PDB entry 8XV6 | X-ray diffraction, 1.60 A resolution | chains A and B

== Chain A ==
Protein: E3 ubiquitin-protein ligase UHRF1
Source organism: Homo sapiens
Notes: EC 2.3.2.27; fragment: PHD domain
UniProtKB: Q96T88 (UHRF1_HUMAN); numbering as in UniProt (aligned over 298-367)
Sequence (75 residues; row label = number of the first residue in the row):
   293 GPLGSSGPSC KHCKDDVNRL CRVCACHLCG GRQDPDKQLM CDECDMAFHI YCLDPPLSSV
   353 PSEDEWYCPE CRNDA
Disordered / not traced: 293-298, 367
Differences from the reference sequence: expression tag (293-297)
Curated features (UniProtKB/Swiss-Prot):
  - zinc finger: Asn310 to Asp366 (PHD-type)
  - region (Histone H3R2me0 binding): Cys333 to Asp337, Pro353 to Glu355
  - site: Cys316 (Histone H3K4me0 binding), Pro327 (Histone H3R2me0 binding), Gln330 (Histone H3R2me0 binding)
  - modified residue: Ser298 (Phosphoserine)
  - mutagenesis: Ser298 (S298A: Diminishes phosphorylation by PKA), Gln330 (Q330A/K: Does not affect ability to bind histone H3 peptide), Asp334 to Glu335 (Abolishes binding to histone H3), Asp334 (D334A: Impaired binding to histone H3), Asp337 (D337A: Impaired binding to histone H3)
Ion coordination: Zn2+ site 1: Cys302, Cys305, Cys313, Cys316; Zn2+ site 2: His304, His319, Glu362 (together with thiocyanate ion); Zn2+ site 3: Asp307, Cys316 (together with thiocyanate ion); Zn2+ site 4: Cys318, Cys321, His341, Cys344; Zn2+ site 5: Cys333, Cys336, Cys360, Cys363

== Chain B ==
Protein: Developmental pluripotency-associated protein 3
UniProtKB: Q8QZY3 (DPPA3_MOUSE); residue numbers follow UniProt; this construct covers 85-119
Sequence (35 residues; each row starts with the number of its first residue):
    85 KRRVRTLLSV LKDPIAKMRR LVRIEQRQKR LEGNE
Disordered / not traced: 85-86, 114-119
Reported in the primary citation:
  - mutagenesis - V88A, R89A/T90A: decreased binding to E3 ubiquitin-protein ligase UHRF1 (chain A)

== How chain A and chain B interact ==
Residue-residue contacts (38):
  Pro300(A) - Leu105(B)  hydrophobic
  Pro300(A) - Glu109(B)
  Cys302(A) - Gln112(B)  hydrogen bond
  Lys303(A) - Gln112(B)  hydrogen bond (backbone-side chain)
  Asp307(A) - Leu105(B)
  Val315(A) - Arg104(B)  hydrogen bond (backbone-side chain)
  Val315(A) - Ile108(B)  hydrophobic
  Val315(A) - Arg111(B)
  Cys316(A) - Leu91(B)
  Cys316(A) - Arg104(B)  hydrogen bond (backbone-side chain)
  Pro327(A) - Thr90(B)
  Pro327(A) - Leu91(B)  hydrogen bond (backbone-backbone)
  Pro327(A) - Leu92(B)  hydrogen bond (backbone-backbone)
  Asp328(A) - Thr90(B)
  Asp328(A) - Leu92(B)
  Gln330(A) - Arg89(B)
  Gln330(A) - Thr90(B)
  Gln330(A) - Leu91(B)  hydrogen bond (backbone-backbone)
  Leu331(A) - Val88(B)  hydrophobic
  Leu331(A) - Arg89(B)
  Met332(A) - Arg89(B)  hydrogen bond (backbone-backbone)
  Met332(A) - Thr90(B)
  Met332(A) - Leu91(B)
  Met332(A) - Arg104(B)
  Cys333(A) - Arg89(B)  hydrogen bond (backbone-side chain)
  Asp334(A) - Arg89(B)  salt bridge
  Glu335(A) - Arg107(B)  hydrogen bond (backbone-side chain)
  Asp337(A) - Arg89(B)  salt bridge
  Asp337(A) - Arg104(B)  salt bridge
  Asp337(A) - Arg107(B)
  Pro353(A) - Arg87(B)  hydrogen bond (backbone-backbone)
  Pro353(A) - Val88(B)  hydrogen bond (backbone-backbone)
  Ser354(A) - Arg87(B)  hydrogen bond (backbone-side chain)
  Glu355(A) - Arg87(B)
  Glu355(A) - Val88(B)  hydrogen bond (backbone-backbone)
  Asp356(A) - Arg87(B)  salt bridge
  Glu357(A) - Val88(B)
  Trp358(A) - Val88(B)  hydrophobic
Other interface residues (no listed pair), chain A (28 interface residues in all): Ser301, His304, Ala317, Cys336, Met338, Ala339, Val352
Other interface residues (no listed pair), chain B (17 interface residues in all): Val94, Leu95, Met102, Val106
The authors on this interface:
  - hot spots on chain B (mutagenesis) - V88A: decreased binding to E3 ubiquitin-protein ligase UHRF1 (chain A)

== Overview ==
Chain A and chain B form an interface of 28 and 17 residues respectively, with 14 hydrogen bonds and 4 salt
bridges. Among the polar pairs are Asp334(A)-Arg89(B), Asp337(A)-Arg89(B) and Asp337(A)-Arg104(B). The paper
reports that V88A and R89A/T90A of chain B reduce binding to E3 ubiquitin-protein ligase UHRF1 (chain A).
Chain A is E3 ubiquitin-protein ligase UHRF1 (Homo sapiens) and chain B is Developmental
pluripotency-associated protein 3; the structure, Crystal structure of PHD domain of UHRF1 in complex with
mStella peptide (residues 85-119), was determined by X-ray diffraction, deposited together with 8XV4, 8XV7 and
8XV8.
